8V43 - chains f and V of the 42 polymer chains in the assembly; structure by electron microscopy, 6.10 A resolution (low resolution: residue-level contacts below are approximate; hydrogen-bond / salt-bridge calls are withheld).

# Chain f (and V)
Protein: Sheath (CD1363)
Source organism: Clostridioides difficile
Notes: chain V of this document is another copy of the same molecule, construct and numbering; everything in this record applies to it too
UniProtKB: A0A9Q7ZU73 (A0A9Q7ZU73_CLODI); numbering as in UniProt (aligned over 1-354)
Sequence (354 residues; each row starts with the number of its first residue):
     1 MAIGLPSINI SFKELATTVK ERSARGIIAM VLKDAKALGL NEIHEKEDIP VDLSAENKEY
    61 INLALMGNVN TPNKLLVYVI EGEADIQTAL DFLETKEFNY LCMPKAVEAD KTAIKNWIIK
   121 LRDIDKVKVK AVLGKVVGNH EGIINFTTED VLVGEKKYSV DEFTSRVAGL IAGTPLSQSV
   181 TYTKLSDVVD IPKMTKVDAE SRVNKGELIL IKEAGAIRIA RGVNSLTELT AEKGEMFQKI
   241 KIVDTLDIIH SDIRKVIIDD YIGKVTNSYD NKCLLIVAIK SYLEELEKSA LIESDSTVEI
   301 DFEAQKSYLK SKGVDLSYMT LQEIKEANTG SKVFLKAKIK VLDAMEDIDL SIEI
Disordered / not traced: 1-5, 354 (chain V: 1-3)

# How chain f and chain V interact
Residue-residue contacts - 52 pairs, chain f then chain V:
  Ile257(f) with Ile348(V)
  Ile258(f) with Arg218(V)
  Tyr261(f) with Met345(V); Ile348(V)
  Ile262(f) with Tyr182(V); Met345(V); Glu346(V)
  Gly263(f) with Ser177(V); Gln178(V); Ser179(V); Met345(V)
  Lys264(f) with Ser177(V); Gln178(V); Tyr182(V)
  Val265(f) with Met345(V)
  Thr266(f) with Ser177(V); Leu342(V); Asp343(V); Ala344(V); Met345(V)
  Asn267(f) with Leu342(V); Asp343(V); Ala344(V); Met345(V)
  Ser268(f) with Leu342(V)
  Ile279(f) with Leu350(V)
  Asn328(f) with Lys340(V)
  Gly330(f) with Asp343(V)
  Ser331(f) with Asp343(V); Ala344(V); Met345(V); Glu346(V); Asp347(V)
  Lys332(f) with Met345(V); Asp347(V); Asp349(V)
  Val333(f) with Met345(V); Asp347(V); Ile348(V); Asp349(V)
  Phe334(f) with Asp349(V)
  Leu335(f) with Asp349(V); Leu350(V); Ser351(V)
  Lys336(f) with Ser351(V)
  Ala337(f) with Ser351(V); Ile352(V); Glu353(V)
  Lys338(f) with Glu353(V)
  Ile339(f) with Ile352(V); Glu353(V); Ile354(V)
Interface residues without a listed pair, chain f (26 interface residues in all): Asp125, Leu246, Arg254, Leu275
Interface residues without a listed pair, chain V (24 interface residues in all): Thr181, Glu213, Ala214, Lys241, Val341

# Summary
26 residues of chain f and 24 residues of chain V are in contact.
Both chains are Sheath (CD1363) (Clostridioides difficile). Entry 8V43 (CryoEM Structure of Diffocin -
postcontracted - Baseplate - final state) was determined by electron microscopy, deposited together with 8V3T,
8V3W, 8V3X, 8V3Z, 8V40 and 8V41.
